7KMX - chains A and F of the 14 polymer chains in the assembly; structure by electron microscopy, 3.20 A resolution.

[Chain A (and F)]
Molecule: Major capsid protein
Source organism: Vibrio phage XM1
Notes: chain F of this document is another copy of the same molecule, construct and numbering; everything in this record applies to it too
Chain sequence (324 residues; each row starts with the number of its first residue):
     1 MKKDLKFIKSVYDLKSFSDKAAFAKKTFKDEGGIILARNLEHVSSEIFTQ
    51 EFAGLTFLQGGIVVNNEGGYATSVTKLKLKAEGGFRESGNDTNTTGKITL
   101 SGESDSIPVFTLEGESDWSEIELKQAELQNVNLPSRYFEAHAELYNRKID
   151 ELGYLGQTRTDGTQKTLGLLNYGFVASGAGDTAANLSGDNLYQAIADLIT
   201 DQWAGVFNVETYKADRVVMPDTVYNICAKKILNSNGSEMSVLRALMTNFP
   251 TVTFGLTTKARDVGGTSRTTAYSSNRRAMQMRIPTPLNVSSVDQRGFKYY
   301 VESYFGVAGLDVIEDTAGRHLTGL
Not modelled in the structure: 1-30

[Interface between chain A and chain F]
Residue-residue contacts (104):
  Leu40(A) - Ala71(F)
  Leu40(A) - Thr72(F)  hydrogen bond (backbone-side chain)
  Leu40(A) - Ser73(F)  hydrogen bond (backbone-backbone)
  Glu41(A) - Ala71(F)
  Glu41(A) - Ser73(F)
  Glu41(A) - Thr75(F)  hydrogen bond
  His42(A) - Glu67(F)
  His42(A) - Gly68(F)
  His42(A) - Ala71(F)
  His42(A) - Ser73(F)  hydrogen bond (backbone-backbone)
  His42(A) - Val74(F)
  His42(A) - Thr75(F)  hydrogen bond (backbone-backbone)
  Val43(A) - Thr75(F)
  Val43(A) - Leu77(F)  hydrophobic
  Ser44(A) - Glu67(F)  hydrogen bond
  Ser44(A) - Thr75(F)  hydrogen bond (backbone-backbone)
  Ser45(A) - Glu67(F)  hydrogen bond (backbone-side chain)
  Glu46(A) - Glu67(F)
  Glu46(A) - Arg276(F)  salt bridge
  Glu46(A) - Gln280(F)  hydrogen bond
  Ile47(A) - Leu77(F)
  Phe48(A) - Lys76(F)
  Phe48(A) - Leu77(F)  hydrogen bond (backbone-backbone)
  Phe48(A) - Lys78(F)
  Phe48(A) - Leu79(F)  hydrogen bond (backbone-backbone)
  Phe48(A) - Ile313(F)  hydrophobic
  Thr49(A) - Lys78(F)  hydrogen bond (backbone-side chain)
  Thr49(A) - Leu79(F)
  Thr49(A) - Arg277(F)  hydrogen bond
  Gln50(A) - Lys78(F)
  Gln50(A) - Leu79(F)  hydrogen bond (backbone-backbone)
  Gln50(A) - Lys80(F)
  Glu51(A) - Val209(F)
  Glu51(A) - Thr211(F)
  Glu51(A) - Arg277(F)  salt bridge
  Phe52(A) - Ala81(F)
  Phe52(A) - Val209(F)
  Phe110(A) - Glu87(F)
  Thr111(A) - Glu87(F)
  Thr111(A) - Ser88(F)  hydrogen bond (side chain-backbone)
  Leu112(A) - Phe85(F)  hydrophobic
  Leu112(A) - Arg86(F)
  Glu113(A) - Phe85(F)
  Glu113(A) - Arg86(F)  hydrogen bond (backbone-backbone)
  Glu113(A) - Ser88(F)
  Glu113(A) - Thr94(F)
  Gly114(A) - Phe85(F)
  Gly114(A) - Gly96(F)
  Glu115(A) - Gly96(F)  hydrogen bond (backbone-backbone)
  Glu115(A) - Lys97(F)
  Glu115(A) - Ile98(F)  hydrogen bond (backbone-backbone)
  Ser116(A) - Ile98(F)
  Asp117(A) - Lys97(F)  salt bridge
  Gln129(A) - Leu77(F)
  Val131(A) - Leu79(F)  hydrophobic
  Leu133(A) - Leu100(F)  hydrophobic
  Arg136(A) - Leu79(F)
  Arg136(A) - Leu100(F)
  Tyr137(A) - Ile98(F)
  Tyr137(A) - Thr99(F)
  Tyr137(A) - Leu100(F)  hydrophobic
  Ala140(A) - Ala81(F)  hydrophobic
  Ala140(A) - Ile98(F)  hydrophobic
  His141(A) - Phe85(F)
  His141(A) - Ile98(F)
  Leu144(A) - Gly83(F)
  Leu144(A) - Gly84(F)
  Leu144(A) - Phe85(F)
  Leu144(A) - Ile98(F)  hydrophobic
  Tyr145(A) - Phe85(F)
  Thr160(A) - Arg86(F)
  Lys165(A) - Glu87(F)  salt bridge
  Asp221(A) - Phe207(F)
  Asp221(A) - Asn208(F)
  Asn225(A) - Trp203(F)
  Asn225(A) - Asn208(F)  hydrogen bond
  Ala228(A) - Asn248(F)
  Lys229(A) - Tyr192(F)  hydrogen bond (backbone-side chain)
  Lys229(A) - Gln193(F)  hydrogen bond
  Lys229(A) - Ala196(F)
  Lys229(A) - Asp197(F)  salt bridge
  Lys229(A) - Thr200(F)
  Lys229(A) - Asn248(F)
  Lys229(A) - Phe249(F)
  Ile231(A) - Tyr192(F)
  Ile231(A) - Asn248(F)
  Ser234(A) - Asp189(F)  hydrogen bond
  Ser234(A) - Asn233(F)  hydrogen bond
  Ser234(A) - Gly236(F)
  Asn235(A) - Asn233(F)  hydrogen bond
  Asn235(A) - Asn235(F)
  Asn235(A) - Gly236(F)  hydrogen bond (backbone-backbone)
  Glu238(A) - Leu232(F)
  Glu238(A) - Met239(F)
  Glu238(A) - Ala244(F)
  Glu238(A) - Thr247(F)
  Glu238(A) - Asn248(F)  hydrogen bond (backbone-side chain)
  Leu256(A) - Asn208(F)
  Thr258(A) - Phe207(F)
  Arg261(A) - Ala204(F)
  Arg261(A) - Phe207(F)
  Glu302(A) - Thr94(F)  hydrogen bond
  Ser303(A) - Phe85(F)
  Phe305(A) - Phe85(F)  hydrophobic
Also at the interface, not in a pair above, chain A (52 interface residues in all): Ala53, Thr222, Lys230, Gly236, Ser240, Leu287
Also at the interface, not in a pair above, chain F (55 interface residues in all): Asn65, Gly89, Thr92, Tyr212, Arg282

[In short]
52 residues of chain A and 55 residues of chain F are in contact, with 27 hydrogen bonds and 5 salt bridges.
Polar contacts include Glu46(A)-Arg276(F), Glu51(A)-Arg277(F) and Asp117(A)-Lys97(F).
Chain A and chain F are both Major capsid protein (Vibrio phage XM1); the structure, The capsid of Myoviridae
Phage XM1, was determined by electron microscopy, deposited together with 7KJK, 7KLN and 7KH1.
